Entry 8KDS (electron microscopy, 3.05 A resolution); this record covers chains B and A of the 9 polymer chains in the assembly.

# Chain B (and A)
Molecule: Spike glycoprotein
From: Severe acute respiratory syndrome coronavirus 2
Notes: chain A of this document is another copy of the same molecule, construct and numbering; everything in this record applies to it too
UniProt: P59594 (SPIKE_SARS); residues 42-1231 here correspond to UniProt positions 1-1190 (UniProt number = residue number - 41)
Chain sequence (1190 residues; row label = number of the first residue in the row):
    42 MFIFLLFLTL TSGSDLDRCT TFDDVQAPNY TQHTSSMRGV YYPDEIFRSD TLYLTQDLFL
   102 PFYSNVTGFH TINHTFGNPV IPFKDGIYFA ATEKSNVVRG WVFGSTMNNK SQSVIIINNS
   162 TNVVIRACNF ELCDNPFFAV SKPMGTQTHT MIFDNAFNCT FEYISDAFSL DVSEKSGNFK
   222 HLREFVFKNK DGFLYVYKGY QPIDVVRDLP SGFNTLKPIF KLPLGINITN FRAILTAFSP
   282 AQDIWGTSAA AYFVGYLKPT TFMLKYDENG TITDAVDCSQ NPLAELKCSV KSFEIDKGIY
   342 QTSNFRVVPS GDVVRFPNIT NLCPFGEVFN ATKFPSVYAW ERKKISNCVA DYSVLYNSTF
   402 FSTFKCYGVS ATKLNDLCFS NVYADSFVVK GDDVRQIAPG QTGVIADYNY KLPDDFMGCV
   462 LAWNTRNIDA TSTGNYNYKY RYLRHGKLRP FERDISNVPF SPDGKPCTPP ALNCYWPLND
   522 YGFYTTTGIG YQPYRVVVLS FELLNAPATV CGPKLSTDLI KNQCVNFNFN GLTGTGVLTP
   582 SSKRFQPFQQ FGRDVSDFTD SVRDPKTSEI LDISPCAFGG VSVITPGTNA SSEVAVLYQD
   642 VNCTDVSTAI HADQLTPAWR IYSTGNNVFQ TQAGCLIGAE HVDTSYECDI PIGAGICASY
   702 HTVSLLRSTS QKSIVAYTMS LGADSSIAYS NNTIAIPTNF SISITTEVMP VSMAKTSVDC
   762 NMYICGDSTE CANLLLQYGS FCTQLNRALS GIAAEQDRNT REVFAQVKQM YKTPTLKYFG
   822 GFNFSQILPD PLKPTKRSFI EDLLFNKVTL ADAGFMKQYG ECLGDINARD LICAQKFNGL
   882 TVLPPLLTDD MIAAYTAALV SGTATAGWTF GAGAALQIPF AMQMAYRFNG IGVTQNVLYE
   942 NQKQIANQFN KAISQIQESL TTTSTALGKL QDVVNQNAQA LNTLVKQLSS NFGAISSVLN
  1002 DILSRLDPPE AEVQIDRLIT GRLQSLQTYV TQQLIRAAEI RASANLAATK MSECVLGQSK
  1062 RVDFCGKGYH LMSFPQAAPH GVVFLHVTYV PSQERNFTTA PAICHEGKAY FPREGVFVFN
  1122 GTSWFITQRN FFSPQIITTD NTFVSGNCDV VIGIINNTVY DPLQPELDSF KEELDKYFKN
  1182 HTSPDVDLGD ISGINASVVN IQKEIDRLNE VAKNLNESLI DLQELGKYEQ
Not modelled in the structure: 42-73, 113-117, 174-189, 209-220, 280-289, 706-711, 1174-1231
Construct notes: engineered mutation A618 (Ser577 in P59594), P1009 (Lys968 in P59594), P1010 (Val969 in P59594)
Curated features (UniProtKB/Swiss-Prot):
  - region: S839 to Y860 (Fusion peptide 1), K858 to F878 (Fusion peptide 2), D1186 to E1225 (Heptad repeat 2)
  - site (Cleavage): R708, S709, R838, S839
  - glycosylation (N-linked (GlcNAc...) asparagine): N70, N106, N114, N150, N159, N160, N199, N268, N310, N359, N371, N398, N630, N643, N732, N740, N824, N1097, N1121, N1157 and 3 more in UniProt
Disulfides: C169-C200, C319-C329, C364-C389, C407-C460, C419-C552, C508-C515, C565-C617, C644-C676, C689-C698, C761-C783, C766-C772, C863-C874, C1055-C1066, C1105-C1149

# Interface between chain B and chain A
Residue-residue contacts (155):
  N345(B) - D760(A)  hydrogen bond
  N345(B) - N787(A)
  R347(B) - N762(A)
  T576(B) - F878(A)
  K584(B) - F88(A)
  R585(B) - F88(A)
  R585(B) - N310(A)  hydrogen bond
  F586(B) - F88(A)  hydrophobic
  Q587(B) - K258(A)
  Q587(B) - N310(A)
  Q587(B) - G311(A)
  F589(B) - Y83(A)  hydrophobic
  F589(B) - D85(A)
  F589(B) - E86(A)
  F589(B) - K258(A)
  F589(B) - P259(A)  hydrophobic
  Q590(B) - Y83(A)
  Q590(B) - E86(A)
  Q590(B) - I87(A)
  Q590(B) - F88(A)
  Q591(B) - E86(A)
  F592(B) - E86(A)
  F592(B) - I87(A)
  F592(B) - F88(A)  hydrogen bond (backbone-backbone)
  G593(B) - F88(A)
  R594(B) - I87(A)
  R594(B) - F88(A)  hydrogen bond (backbone-backbone)
  D595(B) - K858(A)
  D595(B) - K877(A)  salt bridge
  V596(B) - T92(A)
  V596(B) - K858(A)
  V596(B) - Q859(A)
  S597(B) - N879(A)
  S597(B) - V986(A)
  F599(B) - F878(A)  hydrophobic
  F599(B) - N879(A)
  F599(B) - L989(A)  hydrophobic
  T600(B) - F878(A)
  P616(B) - Q876(A)
  P616(B) - F878(A)  hydrophobic
  C617(B) - Q876(A)  hydrogen bond (backbone-side chain)
  A618(B) - Q876(A)
  F619(B) - D760(A)
  F619(B) - M763(A)  hydrophobic
  F619(B) - Q876(A)
  F619(B) - K877(A)
  F619(B) - G880(A)
  G620(B) - D760(A)
  Q640(B) - L884(A)
  D641(B) - Q876(A)
  D641(B) - T882(A)
  D641(B) - L884(A)
  V642(B) - C874(A)  hydrogen bond (backbone-side chain)
  F670(B) - I867(A)
  F670(B) - L872(A)  hydrophobic
  Q671(B) - I867(A)
  Q671(B) - L872(A)
  T672(B) - G865(A)
  T672(B) - D866(A)
  T672(B) - I867(A)
  T672(B) - L872(A)
  Q673(B) - P885(A)
  P692(B) - L887(A)  hydrophobic
  G694(B) - L887(A)
  A695(B) - P886(A)  hydrogen bond (backbone-backbone)
  A695(B) - L887(A)
  A695(B) - T889(A)  hydrogen bond (backbone-side chain)
  G696(B) - L887(A)  hydrogen bond (backbone-backbone)
  G696(B) - M892(A)
  T719(B) - M892(A)
  L722(B) - M892(A)  hydrophobic
  L722(B) - Y896(A)  hydrogen bond (backbone-side chain)
  G723(B) - M811(A)
  A724(B) - Q810(A)
  A724(B) - M811(A)  hydrogen bond (backbone-backbone)
  D725(B) - K813(A)
  S726(B) - M811(A)
  S726(B) - Y812(A)
  S726(B) - K813(A)  hydrogen bond (backbone-side chain)
  I728(B) - Y812(A)  hydrophobic
  I728(B) - A916(A)  hydrophobic
  A729(B) - Q918(A)
  Y730(B) - F820(A)  hydrophobic
  Y730(B) - T906(A)
  Y730(B) - P920(A)
  Y730(B) - F921(A)  hydrogen bond (side chain-backbone)
  S731(B) - P920(A)
  N732(B) - P920(A)
  T734(B) - Q918(A)
  T734(B) - P920(A)
  I735(B) - Q918(A)
  I735(B) - P920(A)
  I735(B) - M923(A)  hydrophobic
  A736(B) - L917(A)
  A736(B) - Q918(A)  hydrogen bond (backbone-backbone)
  P738(B) - L917(A)
  Q980(B) - R788(A)
  T984(B) - Q785(A)
  Q988(B) - S781(A)
  Q988(B) - F782(A)
  Q988(B) - Q785(A)  hydrogen bond
  S991(B) - Y779(A)  hydrogen bond (side chain-backbone)
  N992(B) - Q778(A)
  N992(B) - Y779(A)
  F993(B) - Q778(A)
  F993(B) - F782(A)  hydrophobic
  G994(B) - Q778(A)  hydrogen bond (backbone-side chain)
  R1018(B) - R1018(A)
  Q1025(B) - Q1025(A)
  T1029(B) - Q1028(A)  hydrogen bond
  T1032(B) - T1032(A)
  I1036(B) - L1035(A)  hydrophobic
  E1040(B) - R1042(A)  salt bridge
  K1061(B) - K1061(A)
  R1062(B) - E1054(A)  salt bridge
  R1062(B) - R1062(A)
  V1063(B) - S1053(A)
  V1063(B) - E1054(A)  hydrogen bond (backbone-side chain)
  V1063(B) - L1057(A)
  D1064(B) - G912(A)
  D1064(B) - L1057(A)
  F1065(B) - E1054(A)
  K1068(B) - K809(A)
  K1068(B) - G912(A)  hydrogen bond (side chain-backbone)
  K1068(B) - A913(A)
  K1068(B) - G914(A)
  G1069(B) - A913(A)
  E1095(B) - A915(A)
  E1095(B) - A916(A)  hydrogen bond (side chain-backbone)
  E1095(B) - L917(A)
  N1097(B) - Q918(A)  hydrogen bond
  T1100(B) - M923(A)  hydrogen bond
  P1102(B) - Y940(A)  hydrophobic
  F1112(B) - N937(A)
  F1112(B) - Y940(A)  hydrophobic
  P1113(B) - Q936(A)
  E1115(B) - N930(A)
  V1117(B) - M923(A)
  V1117(B) - Q936(A)
  F1118(B) - I919(A)  hydrophobic
  R1130(B) - W909(A)
  R1130(B) - Y927(A)
  F1144(B) - N937(A)
  S1146(B) - N937(A)
  G1147(B) - E941(A)
  V1151(B) - Y940(A)
  V1151(B) - E941(A)
  V1152(B) - Y940(A)  hydrophobic
  Q1165(B) - E1167(A)
  L1168(B) - E1167(A)
  L1168(B) - L1168(A)  hydrophobic
  L1168(B) - F1171(A)  hydrophobic
  D1169(B) - F1171(A)
  K1172(B) - K1172(A)
  E1173(B) - F1171(A)
Interface residues without a listed pair, chain B (107 interface residues in all): Q342, T574, D598, I614, S615, G621, N643, I693, C698, M720, N733, K987, A995, Y1070, P1092, V1119, I1153, L1164
Interface residues without a listed pair, chain A (94 interface residues in all): R89, Y94, C783, L888, A907, T935, Q943, K944, N1001, T1050, G1058, L1164

# Summary
The interface between chain B and chain A involves 107 residues on one side and 94 on the other, with 23
hydrogen bonds and 3 salt bridges. Polar pairs include D595(B)-K877(A), E1040(B)-R1042(A) and
R1062(B)-E1054(A).
Both chains are Spike glycoprotein (Severe acute respiratory syndrome coronavirus 2). Entry 8KDS (Trimer state
of SARS-CoV Spike protein complexed with antibody PW5-535) was determined by electron microscopy together with
8KDR, 8KEK and 8KER from the same study.
